Entry 1SWE (X-ray diffraction, 2.06 A resolution); this record covers chains A and C of the 4 polymer chains in the assembly.

Chain A (and C):
Molecule: Streptavidin
Source organism: Streptomyces avidinii
Notes: fragment: core, residues 13 - 139; chain C of this document is another copy of the same molecule, construct and numbering; everything in this record applies to it too
UniProt: P22629 (SAV_STRAV); residues 13-139 here correspond to UniProt positions 37-163 (UniProt number = residue number + 24)
Sequence (127 residues; row label = number of the first residue in the row):
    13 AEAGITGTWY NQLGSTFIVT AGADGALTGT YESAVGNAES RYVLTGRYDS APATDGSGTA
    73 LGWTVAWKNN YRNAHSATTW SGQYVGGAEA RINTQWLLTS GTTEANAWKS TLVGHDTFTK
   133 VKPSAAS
Disordered / not traced: 13-15, 133-139 (chain C: 13-15, 134-139)
Swiss-Prot annotation at these positions:
  - motif: Arg59 to Asp61 (Cell attachment site)
  - binding site (biotin): Tyr43, Tyr54, Trp92, Trp108, Trp120
Ligand contacts: biotin (BTN): Asn23, Leu25, Ser27, Tyr43, Ser45, Val47, Gly48, Asn49, Ala50, Trp79, Ala86, Ser88, Thr90, Trp92, Trp108, Leu110, Asp128

How chain A and chain C interact:
Residue-residue contacts (8):
  Gln107(A) - Gln107(C)
  Gln107(A) - Val125(C)
  Gln107(A) - Gly126(C)
  Gln107(A) - His127(C)
  Val125(A) - Gln107(C)
  Gly126(A) - Gln107(C)
  His127(A) - Gln107(C)
  His127(A) - His127(C)

Overview:
The chain A/chain C interface involves 4 residues from each chain. Chain A binds biotin. UniProt lists 5
biotin-binding residues on chain A.
Both chains are Streptavidin (Streptomyces avidinii). Entry 1SWE (Apo-core-streptavidin in complex with biotin
at ph 4.5) was determined by X-ray diffraction (same publication as 1SWA, 1SWB, 1SWC and 1SWD).
